Entry 4BHL (X-ray diffraction, 1.90 A resolution); this record covers chain A.

Chain A:
Name: Arginine kinase
From: Litopenaeus vannamei
Notes: EC 2.7.3.3
UniProtKB: Q004B5 (Q004B5_LITVA); residues 1-356 here = UniProt positions 1-356
Sequence (356 residues; each row starts with the number of its first residue):
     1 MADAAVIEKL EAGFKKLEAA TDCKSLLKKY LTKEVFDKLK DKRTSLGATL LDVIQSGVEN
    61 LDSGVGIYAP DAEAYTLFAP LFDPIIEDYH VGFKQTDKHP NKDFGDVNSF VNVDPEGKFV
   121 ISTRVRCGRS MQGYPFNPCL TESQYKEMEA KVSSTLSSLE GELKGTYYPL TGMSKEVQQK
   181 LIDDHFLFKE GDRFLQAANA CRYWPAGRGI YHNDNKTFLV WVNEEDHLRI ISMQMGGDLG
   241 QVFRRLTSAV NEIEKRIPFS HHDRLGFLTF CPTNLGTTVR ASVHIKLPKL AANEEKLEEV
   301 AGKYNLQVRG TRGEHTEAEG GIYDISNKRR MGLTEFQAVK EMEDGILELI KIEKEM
Disordered / not traced: 312-319
Glycans and other covalent adducts: beta-mercaptoethanol (BME) linked to Cys139
Sequence notes: conflict Met131 (Leu in Q004B5), Glu294 (Arg in Q004B5), Glu343 (Gln in Q004B5)
Small-molecule neighbours: arginine (ARG): Ser63, Gly64, Val65, Gly66, Tyr68, Phe194, Glu225, Cys271, Thr273, Asn274
UniProt features mapped onto this chain:
  - binding site (L-arginine): Gly64 to Tyr68, Glu225, Cys271, Glu314
  - binding site (ATP): Ser122 to Arg126, His185, Arg229, Arg280 to His284, Arg309 to Glu314
Reported in the primary citation:
  - binding site for arginine: Gly64, Val65, Gly66, Tyr68, Glu225, Cys271
  - catalytic residues: Cys271, Glu314 (citing earlier work)
  - conformationally variable residues (order/disorder transition, side-chain flip): Glu225, Gly310 to Gly320
  - catalytic residues: Glu225

Overview:
Chain A binds arginine. Curated annotation (UniProt) lists 8 L-arginine-binding residues and 18 ATP-binding
residues. The paper reports catalytic residues Cys271, Glu314 and Glu225; a binding site for arginine at
Gly64, Val65 and Gly66 among others.
Chain A is Arginine kinase (Litopenaeus vannamei); the structure, Crystal structure of Litopenaeus vannamei
arginine kinase in binary complex with arginine, was determined by X-ray diffraction, deposited together with
4BG4.
